7VHF - chains A and G of the 7 polymer chains in the assembly; structure by X-ray diffraction, 1.75 A resolution.

Chain A:
Molecule: rRNA N-glycosylase
Source organism: Escherichia coli
Notes: EC 3.2.2.22
Reference sequence: Q8XBV2 (Q8XBV2_ECOLX); residues 1-297 here correspond to UniProt positions 23-319 (UniProt number = residue number + 22)
Amino-acid sequence (297 residues; row label = number of the first residue in the row):
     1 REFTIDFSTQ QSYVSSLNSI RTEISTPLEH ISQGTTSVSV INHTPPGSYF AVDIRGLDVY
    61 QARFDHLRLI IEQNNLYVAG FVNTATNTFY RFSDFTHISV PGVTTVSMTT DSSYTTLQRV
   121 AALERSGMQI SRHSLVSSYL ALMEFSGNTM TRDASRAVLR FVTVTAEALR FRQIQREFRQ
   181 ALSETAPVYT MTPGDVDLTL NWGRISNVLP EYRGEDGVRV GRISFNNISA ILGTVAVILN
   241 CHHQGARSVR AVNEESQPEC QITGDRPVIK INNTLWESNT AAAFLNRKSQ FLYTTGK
Unresolved in the structure: 243-256
Cystine bridges: Cys241-Cys260
What the authors report for this chain:
  - catalytic residues: Glu167, Arg170 (citing earlier work)

Chain G:
Molecule: RRA peptide
Amino-acid sequence (4 residues; numbered 8 to 11; the number before each row is that of its first residue):
     8 RRAX
Modified residues: NH2 (amino group) at position 11

Interface between chain A and chain G:
Pairs across the interface - 21 pairs, chain A then chain G:
  Tyr77(A) - Arg9(G)
  Tyr77(A) - Ala10(G)
  Tyr77(A) - NH2_11(G)
  Val78(A) - Ala10(G)  hydrogen bond (backbone-backbone)
  Val78(A) - NH2_11(G)  hydrogen bond (backbone-backbone)
  Asp94(A) - Arg9(G)  salt bridge
  Phe95(A) - Arg9(G)
  Ser112(A) - Arg9(G)
  Ser112(A) - Ala10(G)  hydrogen bond (backbone-backbone)
  Ser112(A) - NH2_11(G)  hydrogen bond (side chain-backbone)
  Ser113(A) - Arg8(G)
  Ser113(A) - Arg9(G)
  Tyr114(A) - Arg8(G)  hydrogen bond (backbone-backbone)
  Tyr114(A) - Ala10(G)  hydrophobic
  Leu117(A) - Ala10(G)  hydrophobic
  Val162(A) - Ala10(G)
  Glu167(A) - Arg8(G)  salt bridge
  Arg170(A) - Arg8(G)
  Thr199(A) - Arg8(G)  hydrogen bond (backbone-side chain)
  Leu200(A) - Arg8(G)
  Trp202(A) - Arg8(G)
Interface residues without a listed pair, chain A (15 interface residues in all): Glu259
From the paper, about this interface:
  - specific contacts: Glu72(A)-Arg9(G), Tyr77(A)-Arg9(G), Val78(A)-Ala10(G) (backbone contact), Asp94(A)-Arg9(G) (salt bridge), Ser112(A)-Ala10(G), Tyr114(A)-Arg8(G), Thr115(A)-Arg8(G), Glu167(A)-Arg8(G) (salt bridge), Arg170(A)-Ala10(G), Thr199(A)-Arg8(G), Gly203(A)-Arg8(G)

Summary:
15 residues of chain A face 4 of chain G across their interface, with 6 hydrogen bonds and 2 salt bridges.
Polar pairs include Asp94(A)-Arg9(G), Glu167(A)-Arg8(G) and Ser112(A)-NH2_11(G). The authors report contacts
between Glu72(A) and Arg9(G), Tyr77(A) and Arg9(G) and Ser112(A) and Ala10(G) among others; a backbone contact
between Val78(A) and Ala10(G); salt bridges between Asp94(A) and Arg9(G) and Glu167(A) and Arg8(G). From the
paper: catalytic residues Glu167(A) and Arg170(A).
Chain A is rRNA N-glycosylase (Escherichia coli) and chain G is RRA peptide; the structure, Crystal structure
of the STX2a complexed with RRA peptide, was determined by X-ray diffraction, deposited together with 7VHC,
7VHD and 7VHE.
